9CLZ - chains 7 and Y of the 60 polymer chains in the assembly; structure by electron microscopy, 2.50 A resolution.

# Chain 7 (and Y)
Molecule: I3-A6
Source organism: Escherichia coli BL21
Notes: chain Y of this document is another copy of the same molecule, construct and numbering; everything in this record applies to it too
Amino-acid sequence (192 residues; numbered -31 to 160; the number before each row is that of its first residue; numbers below 1 keep their minus sign (Met-31 is residue -31)):
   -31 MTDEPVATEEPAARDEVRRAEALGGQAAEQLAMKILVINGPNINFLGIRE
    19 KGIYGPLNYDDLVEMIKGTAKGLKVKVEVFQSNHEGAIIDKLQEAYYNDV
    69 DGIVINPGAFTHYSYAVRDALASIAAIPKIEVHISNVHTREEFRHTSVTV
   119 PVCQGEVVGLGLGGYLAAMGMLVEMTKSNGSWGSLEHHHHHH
Disordered / not traced: -31 to 0, 17-23, 106-113, 143-160

# Chain 7 / chain Y interface
Contacting residue pairs (20):
  Glu32(7) - Lys42(Y)  salt bridge
  Met33(7) - Leu41(Y)  hydrophobic
  Gly36(7) - Gly40(Y)
  Gly40(7) - Gly36(Y)
  Leu41(7) - Met33(Y)  hydrophobic
  Lys42(7) - Glu32(Y)  salt bridge
  Leu128(7) - Leu128(Y)  hydrophobic
  Leu128(7) - Ala135(Y)  hydrophobic
  Leu128(7) - Met139(Y)
  Gly129(7) - Glu142(Y)
  Leu130(7) - Glu142(Y)  hydrogen bond (backbone-side chain)
  Gly131(7) - Ala135(Y)
  Leu134(7) - Leu134(Y)
  Ala135(7) - Leu128(Y)  hydrophobic
  Ala135(7) - Gly131(Y)
  Ala135(7) - Ala135(Y)  hydrophobic
  Gly138(7) - Leu134(Y)
  Met139(7) - Leu128(Y)
  Glu142(7) - Gly129(Y)
  Glu142(7) - Leu130(Y)  hydrogen bond (side chain-backbone)
Also at the interface, not in a pair above, chain 7 (18 interface residues in all): Leu25, Thr37, Val125
Also at the interface, not in a pair above, chain Y (18 interface residues in all): Leu25, Thr37, Val125, Gly138

# Overview
Chain 7 and chain Y each contribute 18 residues to their interface, with 2 hydrogen bonds and 2 salt bridges.
Among the polar pairs are Glu32(7)-Lys42(Y) and Leu130(7)-Glu142(Y).
Both chains are I3-A6 (Escherichia coli BL21). Entry 9CLZ (Novel designed icosahedral nanoparticle I3-A6) was
determined by electron microscopy, deposited together with 9CM0 and 9CM1.
